Entry 1U3R (X-ray diffraction, 2.21 A resolution); this record covers chains A and C of the 4 polymer chains in the assembly.

# Chain A
Protein: Estrogen receptor beta
From: Homo sapiens
UniProtKB: Q92731 (ESR2_HUMAN); residue numbers follow UniProt; this construct covers 261-501
Chain sequence (241 residues; numbered 261 to 501; the number before each row is that of its first residue):
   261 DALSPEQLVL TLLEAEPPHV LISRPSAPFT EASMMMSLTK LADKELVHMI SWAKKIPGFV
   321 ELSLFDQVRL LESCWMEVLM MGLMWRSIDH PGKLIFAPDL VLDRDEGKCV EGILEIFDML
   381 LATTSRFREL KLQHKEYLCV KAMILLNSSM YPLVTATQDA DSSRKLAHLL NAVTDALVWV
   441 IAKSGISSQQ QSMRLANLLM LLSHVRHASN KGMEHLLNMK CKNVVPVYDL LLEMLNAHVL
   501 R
Not modelled in the structure: 261-262, 411-417, 501
Small-molecule neighbours: 338 (2-(5-hydroxy-naphthalen-1-yl)-1,3-benzooxazol-6-ol): Met-295, Leu-298, Thr-299, Leu-301, Ala-302, Glu-305, Met-336, Leu-339, Met-340, Leu-343, Arg-346, Phe-356, Ile-373, Ile-376, Gly-472, His-475, Leu-476, Met-479

# Chain C
Protein: steroid receptor coactivator-1
Chain sequence (13 residues; each row starts with the number of its first residue):
   601 SGSHKLVQLL TTT
Not modelled in the structure: 601-604

# How chain A and chain C interact
Contacting residue pairs (17):
  Ile-310(A) with Leu-606(C), hydrophobic; Leu-609(C), hydrophobic; Leu-610(C), hydrophobic
  Lys-314(A) with Leu-609(C), hydrogen bond (side chain-backbone); Leu-610(C); Thr-612(C), hydrogen bond (side chain-backbone); Thr-613(C)
  Gln-327(A) with Leu-610(C)
  Val-328(A) with Leu-606(C), hydrophobic; Val-607(C), hydrophobic; Leu-610(C), hydrophobic
  Leu-331(A) with Leu-606(C), hydrophobic; Leu-610(C), hydrophobic
  Glu-332(A) with Leu-606(C)
  Glu-493(A) with Lys-605(C); Leu-606(C), hydrogen bond (side chain-backbone)
  Met-494(A) with Leu-606(C), hydrophobic
Interface residues without a listed pair, chain A (12 interface residues in all): Val-307, Phe-319, Leu-324, Leu-490
Interface residues without a listed pair, chain C (8 interface residues in all): Thr-611

# Overview
The interface between chain A and chain C involves 12 residues on one side and 8 on the other, with 3 hydrogen
bonds. Among the polar pairs are Lys-314(A)/Leu-609(C), Lys-314(A)/Thr-612(C) and Glu-493(A)/Leu-606(C).
Ligands of chain A: compound 338.
Here chain A is Estrogen receptor beta (Homo sapiens) and chain C is steroid receptor coactivator-1. Entry
1U3R (Crystal Structure of Estrogen Receptor beta complexed with WAY-338) was determined by X-ray diffraction
together with 1U3Q and 1U3S from the same study.
